6N09 - chains IF and JA of the 60 polymer chains in the assembly; structure by electron microscopy, 3.50 A resolution.

Chain IF (and JA):
Name: Microcompartments protein
Source organism: Haliangium ochraceum (strain DSM 14365 / JCM 11303 / SMP-2)
Notes: chain JA of this document is another copy of the same molecule, construct and numbering; everything in this record applies to it too
UniProtKB: D0LID5 (D0LID5_HALO1); residue numbers follow UniProt; this construct covers 1-99
Chain sequence (99 residues; numbered 1 to 99; the number before each row is that of its first residue):
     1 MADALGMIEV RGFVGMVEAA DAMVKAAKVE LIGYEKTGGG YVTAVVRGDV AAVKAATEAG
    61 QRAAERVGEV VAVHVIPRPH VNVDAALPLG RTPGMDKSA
Disordered / not traced: 1, 94-99
UniProt features mapped onto this chain:
  - mutagenesis: Lys-28 (K28A: Forms larger hexamer patches, increases hexamer stacking), Arg-78 (R78A: Forms smaller hexamer patches)

Chain IF / chain JA interface:
Pairs across the interface (10; chain IF residue first):
  Ala-2(IF) / Lys-28(JA)
  Asp-3(IF) / Lys-28(JA)  salt bridge
  Val-50(IF) / Ala-52(JA)  hydrophobic
  Ala-51(IF) / Ala-51(JA)  hydrophobic
  Pro-77(IF) / Ala-26(JA)
  Pro-77(IF) / Ala-27(JA)  hydrophobic
  Arg-78(IF) / Val-24(JA)  hydrogen bond (side chain-backbone)
  Arg-78(IF) / Ala-27(JA)  hydrogen bond (side chain-backbone)
  Arg-78(IF) / Lys-28(JA)
  Arg-78(IF) / Val-29(JA)  hydrogen bond (side chain-backbone)

In short:
Chain IF and chain JA form an interface of 6 and 7 residues respectively, with 3 hydrogen bonds and 1 salt
bridge. Polar pairs include Asp-3(IF)/Lys-28(JA), Arg-78(IF)/Val-24(JA) and Arg-78(IF)/Ala-27(JA). UniProt
lists 2 mutagenesis sites on chain IF.
Chain IF and chain JA are both Microcompartments protein (Haliangium ochraceum (strain DSM 14365 / JCM 11303 /
SMP-2)); the structure, Cryo-EM structure of the HO BMC shell: subregion classified for BMC-T: TD-TDTDTD, was
determined by electron microscopy, deposited together with 6MZU, 6MZV, 6MZX, 6MZY, 6N06, 6N07, 6N0F and 6N0G.
